3H32 - chains D and F of the 8 polymer chains in the assembly; structure by X-ray diffraction, 3.60 A resolution.

Chain D:
Molecule: Fibrinogen alpha chain
From: Homo sapiens
Reference sequence: P02671 (FIBA_HUMAN); residues 1-197 here correspond to UniProt positions 20-216 (UniProt number = residue number + 19)
Chain sequence (197 residues; row label = number of the first residue in the row):
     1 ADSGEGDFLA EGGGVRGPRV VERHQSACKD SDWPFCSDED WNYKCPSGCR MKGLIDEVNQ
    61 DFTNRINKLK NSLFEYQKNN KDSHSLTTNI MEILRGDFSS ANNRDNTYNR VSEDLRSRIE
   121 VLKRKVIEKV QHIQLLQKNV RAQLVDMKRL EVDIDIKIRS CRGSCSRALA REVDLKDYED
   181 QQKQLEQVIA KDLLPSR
Disordered / not traced: 1-118, 193-197
Disulfides: Cys161-Cys165
Swiss-Prot annotation at these positions:
  - region: Gly17 to Arg19 (Alpha-chain polymerization, binding distal domain of another fibrin gamma chain)
  - site (Cleavage): Arg16, Gly17, Lys81, Asp82, Asn102, Asn103, Arg104, Asp105
  - modified residue (Phosphoserine): Ser3, Ser26, Ser31, Ser37

Chain F:
Molecule: Fibrinogen gamma chain, isoform gamma-A
From: Homo sapiens
Reference sequence: P02679 (FIBG_HUMAN); residues 95-411 here correspond to UniProt positions 121-437 (UniProt number = residue number + 26)
Chain sequence (317 residues; each row starts with the number of its first residue):
    95 KYEASILTHD SSIRYLQEIY NSNNQKIVNL KEKVAQLEAQ CQEPCKDTVQ IHDITGKDCQ
   155 DIANKGAKQS GLYFIKPLKA NQQFLVYCEI DGSGNGWTVF QKRLDGSVDF KKNWIQYKEG
   215 FGHLSPTGTT EFWLGNEKIH LISTQSAIPY ALRVELEDWN GRTSTADYAM FKVGPEADKY
   275 RLTYAYFAGG DAGDAFDGFD FGDDPSDKFF TSHNGMQFST WDNDNDKFEG NCAEQDGSGW
   335 WMNKCHAGHL NGVYYQGGTY SKASTPNGYD NGIIWATWKT RWYSMKKTTM KIIPFNRLTI
   395 GEGQQHHLGG AKQAGDV
Disordered / not traced: 95-96, 393-411
Disulfides: Cys153-Cys182, Cys326-Cys339
Metal / ion sites: Ca2+: Glu323, Gly324
Swiss-Prot annotation at these positions:
  - region: Thr374 to Glu396 (Gamma-chain polymerization, binding amino end of another fibrin alpha chain)
  - binding site (Ca(2+)): Asp318, Asp320, Phe322, Gly324
  - glycosylation: Asn308 (N-linked (GlcNAc...) asparagine)
  - cross-link: Gln398 (Isoglutamyl lysine isopeptide (Gln-Lys) (interchain with K-432)), Lys406 (Isoglutamyl lysine isopeptide (Lys-Gln) (interchain with Q-424))

Interface between chain D and chain F:
Inter-chain disulfides: Cys161(D)-Cys135(F), Cys165(D)-Cys135(F)
Pairs across the interface (22):
  Ile133(D) - Ile107(F)  hydrophobic
  Leu136(D) - Gln111(F)
  Asn139(D) - Tyr114(F)  hydrogen bond
  Gln143(D) - Tyr114(F)
  Gln143(D) - Asn117(F)
  Gln143(D) - Asn118(F)
  Gln143(D) - Ile121(F)
  Asp146(D) - Lys125(F)  salt bridge
  Met147(D) - Ile121(F)  hydrophobic
  Leu150(D) - Ile121(F)  hydrophobic
  Leu150(D) - Lys125(F)
  Ile154(D) - Leu124(F)  hydrophobic
  Ile154(D) - Val128(F)  hydrophobic
  Lys157(D) - Val128(F)
  Lys157(D) - Glu132(F)  salt bridge
  Cys161(D) - Cys135(F)  disulfide
  Gly163(D) - Glu137(F)
  Gly163(D) - Pro138(F)
  Gly163(D) - Cys139(F)
  Ser164(D) - Gln136(F)
  Ser164(D) - Glu137(F)  hydrogen bond (side chain-backbone)
  Cys165(D) - Cys135(F)  disulfide
Interface residues without a listed pair, chain D (17 interface residues in all): Val140, Ile158, Ser160, Arg162
Interface residues without a listed pair, chain F (16 interface residues in all): Leu131

Overview:
17 residues of chain D face 16 of chain F across their interface, with 2 disulfide bonds, 2 hydrogen bonds and
2 salt bridges. Among the polar pairs are Asp146(D)-Lys125(F), Lys157(D)-Glu132(F) and Asn139(D)-Tyr114(F).
UniProt lists 4 Ca2+-binding residues on chain F.
Chain D is Fibrinogen alpha chain and chain F is Fibrinogen gamma chain, isoform gamma-A, both from Homo
sapiens; the structure, Crystal structure of D-dimer from human fibrin complexed with
Gly-His-Arg-Pro-Tyr-amide, was determined by X-ray diffraction.
